Entry 6J0N (electron microscopy, 3.50 A resolution); this record covers chains p and q of the 54 polymer chains in the assembly.

== Chain p (and q) ==
Protein: Pvc5
Organism: Photorhabdus asymbiotica subsp. asymbiotica (strain ATCC 43949 / 3105-77)
Notes: chain q of this document is another copy of the same molecule, construct and numbering; everything in this record applies to it too
Reference sequence: B6VNP0 (B6VNP0_PHOAA); numbering as in UniProt (aligned over 1-152)
Amino-acid sequence (152 residues; each row starts with the number of its first residue):
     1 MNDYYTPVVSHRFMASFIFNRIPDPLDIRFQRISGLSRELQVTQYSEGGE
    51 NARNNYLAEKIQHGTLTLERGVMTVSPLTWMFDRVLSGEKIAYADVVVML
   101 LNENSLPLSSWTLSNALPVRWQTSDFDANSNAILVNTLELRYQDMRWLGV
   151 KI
Disordered / not traced: 1-4

== Chain p / chain q interface ==
Residue-residue contacts - 81 pairs, chain p then chain q:
  K60(p) with S46(q); E47(q); N51(q)
  I61(p) with N51(q); N54(q)
  Q62(p) with Q44(q); N54(q); Y56(q)
  H63(p) with A52(q); N54(q)
  V72(p) with P7(q); V8(q), hydrophobic; I152(q)
  M73(p) with Y5(q); K151(q); I152(q)
  T74(p) with V150(q); K151(q)
  V75(p) with W147(q), hydrophobic
  T79(p) with I152(q)
  W80(p) with W147(q), hydrophobic
  D83(p) with R38(q), salt bridge
  V85(p) with L40(q); I61(q)
  L86(p) with R38(q); L40(q), hydrophobic; I61(q)
  S87(p) with R38(q)
  G88(p) with I61(q)
  I91(p) with L40(q), hydrophobic
  Y93(p) with Y56(q)
  S114(p) with R53(q), hydrogen bond
  N115(p) with R53(q)
  L117(p) with V42(q), hydrophobic
  V119(p) with E39(q); L40(q), hydrogen bond (backbone-backbone); V42(q), hydrophobic
  R120(p) with S37(q); R38(q); E39(q)
  W121(p) with L36(q); S37(q); R38(q), hydrogen bond (backbone-backbone); I152(q), hydrophobic
  Q122(p) with S37(q)
  T123(p) with G35(q); L36(q), hydrogen bond (side chain-backbone)
  S124(p) with G35(q)
  D125(p) with S10(q); I33(q); S34(q); G35(q)
  F126(p) with S10(q); F13(q), hydrophobic; R32(q); I33(q), hydrogen bond (backbone-backbone); V98(q), hydrophobic; L100(q), hydrophobic; W111(q), hydrophobic
  D127(p) with S10(q), hydrogen bond (backbone-backbone); H11(q); F13(q); Q31(q); R32(q)
  A128(p) with F13(q); Q31(q), hydrogen bond (backbone-backbone)
  N129(p) with Q31(q)
  A132(p) with V9(q); S10(q), hydrogen bond (backbone-backbone)
  I133(p) with P7(q), hydrophobic; V8(q)
  L134(p) with V8(q), hydrogen bond (backbone-backbone); S10(q); L100(q), hydrophobic
  R141(p) with Y56(q), hydrogen bond
  Y142(p) with Y56(q)
  Q143(p) with R53(q); N54(q), hydrogen bond (backbone-backbone); N55(q)
  D144(p) with R53(q), salt bridge
  R146(p) with R53(q)
Also at the interface, not in a pair above, chain p (44 interface residues in all): G71, P118, S130, N131, N136
Also at the interface, not in a pair above, chain q (41 interface residues in all): T6, F30, G48, E50, A58, M145

== Overview ==
The interface between chain p and chain q involves 44 residues on one side and 41 on the other; the contacts
include 11 hydrogen bonds and 2 salt bridges. Polar contacts include D83(p)-R38(q), D144(p)-R53(q) and
S114(p)-R53(q).
Chain p and chain q are both Pvc5 (Photorhabdus asymbiotica subsp. asymbiotica (strain ATCC 43949 / 3105-77));
the structure, Cryo-EM Structure of an Extracellular Contractile Injection System, baseplate in extended
state, refined in C6 symmetry, was determined by electron microscopy together with 6J0B, 6J0C, 6J0F and 6J0M
from the same study.
